PDB entry 9JGH | electron microscopy, 3.70 A resolution | chains G and H of the 15 polymer chains in the assembly

== Chain G (and H) ==
Name: tube tail protein
Organism: Bacillus subtilis
Notes: chain H of this document is another copy of the same molecule, construct and numbering; everything in this record applies to it too
UniProtKB: A0A162TY69 (A0A162TY69_BACIU); residue numbers follow UniProt; this construct covers 1-264
Amino-acid sequence (270 residues; row label = number of the first residue in the row):
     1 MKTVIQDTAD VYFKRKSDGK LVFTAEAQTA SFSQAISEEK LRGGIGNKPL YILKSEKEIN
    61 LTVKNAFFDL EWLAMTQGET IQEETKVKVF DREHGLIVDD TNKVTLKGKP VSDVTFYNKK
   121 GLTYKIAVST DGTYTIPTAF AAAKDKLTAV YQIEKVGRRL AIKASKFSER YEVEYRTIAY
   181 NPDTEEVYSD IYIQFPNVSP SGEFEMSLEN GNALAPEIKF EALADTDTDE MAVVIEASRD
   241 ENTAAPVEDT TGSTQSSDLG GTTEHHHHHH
Disordered / not traced: 42-50, 242-270 (chain H: 242-270)
Sequence notes: expression tag (265-270)

== How chain G and chain H interact ==
Pairs across the interface (10; chain G residue first):
  Asp7(G) with Ile45(H)
  Thr8(G) with Gly44(H); Ile45(H)
  Glu26(G) with Gly43(H); Gly44(H); Asn47(H)
  Phe67(G) with Pro49(H), hydrophobic
  Asn210(G) with Leu53(H)
  Gly211(G) with Lys40(H); Leu53(H)

== Summary ==
6 residues of chain G face 7 of chain H across their interface.
Chain G and chain H are both tube tail protein (Bacillus subtilis); the structure, cryo-EM structure of the
TTP polymer at the tube's end, was determined by electron microscopy, deposited together with 9JGI.
